2JDI - chains G and I of the 9 polymer chains in the assembly; structure by X-ray diffraction, 1.90 A resolution.

[Chain G]
Name: ATP synthase gamma chain
Source organism: Bos taurus
Notes: EC 3.6.1.34
UniProtKB: P05631 (ATPG_BOVIN); residues 1-273 here correspond to UniProt positions 26-298 (UniProt number = residue number + 25)
Sequence (273 residues; row label = number of the first residue in the row):
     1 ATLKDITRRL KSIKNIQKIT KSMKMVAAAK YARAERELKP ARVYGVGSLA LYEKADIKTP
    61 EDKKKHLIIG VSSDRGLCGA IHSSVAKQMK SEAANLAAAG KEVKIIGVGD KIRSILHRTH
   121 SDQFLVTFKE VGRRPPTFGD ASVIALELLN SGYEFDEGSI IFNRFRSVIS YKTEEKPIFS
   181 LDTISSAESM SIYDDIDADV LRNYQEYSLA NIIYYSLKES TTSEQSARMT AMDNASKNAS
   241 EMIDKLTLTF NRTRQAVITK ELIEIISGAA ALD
Unresolved in the structure: 48-66, 87-104, 117-126, 149-158, 174-205
Swiss-Prot annotation at these positions:
  - modified residue: Lys14 (N6-acetyllysine), Lys24 (N6-succinyllysine), Lys30 (N6-acetyllysine), Lys90 (N6-acetyllysine), Ser121 (Phosphoserine), Lys129 (N6-acetyllysine), Lys172 (N6-acetyllysine), Lys245 (N6-succinyllysine)

[Chain I]
Name: ATP synthase epsilon chain
Source organism: Bos taurus
Notes: EC 3.6.1.34
UniProtKB: P05632 (ATP5E_BOVIN); residue numbers follow UniProt; this construct covers 1-50
Sequence (50 residues; numbered 1 to 50; the number before each row is that of its first residue):
     1 VAYWRQAGLS YIRYSQICAK AVRDALKTEF KANAMKTSGS TIKIVKVKKE
Unresolved in the structure: 26-50

[Interface between chain G and chain I]
Residue-residue contacts - 8 pairs, chain G then chain I:
  Ser142(G) with Ile12(I)
  Leu146(G) with Ile12(I), hydrophobic; Arg13(I); Gln16(I)
  Glu206(G) with Ile12(I)
  Tyr207(G) with Ile12(I), hydrophobic; Ser15(I)
  Ala210(G) with Ile12(I), hydrophobic
Other interface residues (no listed pair), chain I (7 interface residues in all): Arg5, Ser10, Tyr11

[Overview]
Chain G and chain I form an interface of 5 and 7 residues respectively.
Chain G is ATP synthase gamma chain and chain I is ATP synthase epsilon chain, both from Bos taurus; the
structure, Ground state structure of F1-ATPase from bovine heart mitochondria (Bovine F1-ATPase crystallised
in the absence of ..., was determined by X-ray diffraction.
